Entry 6V9F (X-ray diffraction, 1.85 A resolution); this record covers chains B and C of the 3 polymer chains in the assembly.

# Chain B
Name: Son of sevenless homolog 1
Source organism: Homo sapiens
UniProtKB: Q07889 (SOS1_HUMAN); numbering as in UniProt (aligned over 566-1046)
Chain sequence (482 residues; row label = number of the first residue in the row):
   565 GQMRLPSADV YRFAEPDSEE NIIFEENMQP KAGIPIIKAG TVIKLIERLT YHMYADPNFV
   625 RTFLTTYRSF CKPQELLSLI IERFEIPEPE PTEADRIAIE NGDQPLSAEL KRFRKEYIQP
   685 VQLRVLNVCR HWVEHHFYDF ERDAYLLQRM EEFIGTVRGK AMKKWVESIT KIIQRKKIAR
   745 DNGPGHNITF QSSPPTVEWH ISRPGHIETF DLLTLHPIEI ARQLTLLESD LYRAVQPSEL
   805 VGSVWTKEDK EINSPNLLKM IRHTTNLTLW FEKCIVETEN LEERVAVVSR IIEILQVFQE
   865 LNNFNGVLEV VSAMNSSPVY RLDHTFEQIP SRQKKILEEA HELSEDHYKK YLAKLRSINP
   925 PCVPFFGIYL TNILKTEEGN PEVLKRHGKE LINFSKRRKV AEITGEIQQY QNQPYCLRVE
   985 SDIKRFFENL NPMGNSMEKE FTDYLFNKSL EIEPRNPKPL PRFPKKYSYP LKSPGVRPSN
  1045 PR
Unresolved in the structure: 591-596, 744-750
Sequence notes: expression tag (565)
Residues lining bound ligands: QTS (1-[(4-chlorophenyl)methyl]-1H-benzimidazol-2-amine): Val852, Met878, Asn879, Val883, Tyr884, Leu886, Thr889, Phe890, Leu901, Glu902, His905

# Chain C
Name: GTPase HRas
Source organism: Homo sapiens
UniProtKB: P01112 (RASH_HUMAN); residue numbers follow UniProt; this construct covers 1-166
Chain sequence (167 residues; numbered 0 to 166; the number before each row is that of its first residue; numbering starts at 0):
     0 GMTEYKLVVV GAGGVGKSAL TIQLIQNHFV DEYDPTIEDS YRKQVVIDGE TCLLDILDTA
    60 GQEEYSAMRD QYMRTGEGFL CVFAINNTKS FEDIHQYREQ IKRVKDSDDV PMVLVGNKCD
   120 LAARTVESRQ AQDLARSYGI PYIETSAKTR QGVEDAFYTL VREIRQH
Sequence notes: expression tag (0)
UniProt features mapped onto this chain:
  - region: His166 (Hypervariable region)
  - motif: Tyr32 to Tyr40 (Effector region)
  - binding site (GTP): Gly13 to Ala18, Val29 to Thr35, Ala59, Gly60, Asn116 to Asp119, Ser145 to Lys147
  - modified residue: Met1 (N-acetylmethionine), Thr2 (N-acetylthreonine), Cys118 (S-nitrosocysteine)
  - glycosylation: Thr35 (Microbial infection: O-linked (Glc) threonine)
  - natural variant: Gly12 (G12A: In CSTLO; G12C: In CSTLO; G12D: In CSTLO; G12E: In CSTLO; G12S: In CSTLO and CMEMS; G12V: In CSTLO, bladder carcinoma and CMEMS), Gly13 (G13C: In CSTLO; G13D: In CSTLO; G13R: In SFM), Gln22 (Q22K: In CMEMS), Glu37 (E37EE: In CSTLO), Thr58 (T58I: In CSTLO), Gln61 (Q61K: In NMTC2; Q61L: In melanoma), Glu63 (E63K: In CMEMS), Ser89 (S89C: Found in a patient with severe fetal hydrops and pleural effusion; uncertain significance), Lys117 (K117R: In CSTLO), Ala146 (A146T: In CSTLO; A146V: In CSTLO)
  - mutagenesis: Ser17 (S17N: Dominant negative. Prevents PLCE1 EGF-induced recruitment to plasma membrane. No effect on subcellular location of isoform 2), Asn26 (N26G: Loss of interaction with PLCE1; when associated with V-12), Val29 (V29A: No effect on interaction with PLCE1; when associated with V-12), Tyr32 (Y32F: Loss of interaction and recruitment to plasma membrane of PLCE1; when associated with V-12), Pro34 (P34G: No effect on interaction with PLCE1; when associated with V-12), Thr35 (T35S: Loss of interaction with PLCE1; when associated with V-12), Glu37 (E37G: No effect on interaction with PLCE1; when associated with V-12), Asp38 (D38N: No effect on interaction with PLCE1; when associated with V-12), Ser39 (S39C: No effect on interaction with PLCE1; when associated with V-12), Ala59 (A59T: Loss of GTPase activity and creation of an autophosphorylation site), Gln61 (Q61I: Moderately increased transformation of cultured cell lines; Q61R: Promotes interaction with SHOC2 and PP1C; Q61V: Strongly increased transformation of cultured cell lines), Ala83 (A83T: GTP-binding activity reduced by factor of 30), 4 further mutagenesis entries in UniProt

# How chain B and chain C interact
Contacting residue pairs (66; chain B residue first):
  Trp809(B) with Gly60(C), hydrogen bond (side chain-backbone)
  Thr810(B) with Gly13(C)
  Met824(B) with Tyr64(C)
  Ile825(B) with Glu63(C); Tyr64(C)
  Arg826(B) with Glu63(C), salt bridge
  Thr828(B) with Tyr64(C)
  Thr829(B) with Glu63(C), hydrogen bond (side chain-backbone); Ser65(C)
  Thr832(B) with Ala66(C)
  Val875(B) with Gln70(C)
  Ser876(B) with Met67(C); Gln70(C)
  Asn879(B) with Gln70(C), hydrogen bond; Arg73(C), hydrogen bond (backbone-side chain)
  Ser880(B) with Asp69(C); Arg73(C)
  Ser881(B) with Asp69(C), hydrogen bond (backbone-side chain); Arg73(C); Arg102(C); Val103(C)
  Tyr884(B) with Arg73(C)
  His911(B) with Tyr40(C); Asp54(C), salt bridge; Ile55(C)
  Tyr912(B) with Met67(C); Tyr71(C), hydrogen bond
  Lys913(B) with Glu37(C), salt bridge
  Phe929(B) with Gln61(C); Tyr64(C), hydrophobic; Met67(C), hydrophobic; Tyr71(C)
  Phe930(B) with Tyr64(C)
  Gly931(B) with Gln61(C), hydrogen bond (backbone-side chain); Tyr64(C), hydrogen bond (backbone-side chain)
  Leu934(B) with Gly60(C)
  Thr935(B) with Asp57(C); Thr58(C), hydrogen bond (side chain-backbone); Ala59(C), hydrogen bond (side chain-backbone); Gln61(C), hydrogen bond
  Asn936(B) with Pro34(C); Thr35(C)
  Leu938(B) with Ser17(C); Ala59(C); Gly60(C)
  Lys939(B) with Ile21(C); Tyr32(C); Pro34(C); Asp57(C), hydrogen bond (side chain-backbone)
  Thr940(B) with Pro34(C)
  Glu942(B) with Ser17(C); Ala18(C); Ile21(C)
  Gly943(B) with Ile21(C); Gln25(C), hydrogen bond (backbone-side chain); Glu31(C); Tyr32(C)
  Asn944(B) with Glu31(C); Tyr32(C), hydrogen bond (side chain-backbone)
  Pro945(B) with Asp30(C)
  Glu1002(B) with Ser65(C); Arg68(C), salt bridge
  Lys1003(B) with Gln95(C), hydrogen bond
  Asp1007(B) with Arg102(C), salt bridge
  Phe1010(B) with Arg102(C)
  Arg1019(B) with Asp105(C), salt bridge
Other interface residues (no listed pair), chain B (45 interface residues in all): Lys814, Leu822, Leu833, Glu836, Pro882, Ser908, Asp910, Ile932, Lys963, Thr1006
Other interface residues (no listed pair), chain C (36 interface residues in all): Gly12, Asp33, Leu56

# Summary
45 residues of chain B face 36 of chain C across their interface; the contacts include 15 hydrogen bonds and 6
salt bridges. Polar contacts include Arg826(B)-Glu63(C), His911(B)-Asp54(C) and Lys913(B)-Glu37(C). Chain B
binds compound QTS.
Here chain B is Son of sevenless homolog 1 and chain C is GTPase HRas, both from Homo sapiens. Entry 6V9F
(Expanding the Chemical Landscape of SOS1 Activators Using Fragment Based Methods) was determined by X-ray
diffraction together with 6V94, 6V9J, 6V9L, 6V9M and 6V9N from the same study.
